PDB entry 2ZV8 | X-ray diffraction, 2.70 A resolution | chain A

Chain A:
Protein: Tyrosine-protein kinase Lyn
Organism: Mus musculus
Notes: EC 2.7.10.2; fragment: Kinase Domain, residues 239-512
Reference sequence: P25911 (LYN_MOUSE); residues 239-512 here = UniProt positions 239-512
Amino-acid sequence (279 residues; row label = number of the first residue in the row):
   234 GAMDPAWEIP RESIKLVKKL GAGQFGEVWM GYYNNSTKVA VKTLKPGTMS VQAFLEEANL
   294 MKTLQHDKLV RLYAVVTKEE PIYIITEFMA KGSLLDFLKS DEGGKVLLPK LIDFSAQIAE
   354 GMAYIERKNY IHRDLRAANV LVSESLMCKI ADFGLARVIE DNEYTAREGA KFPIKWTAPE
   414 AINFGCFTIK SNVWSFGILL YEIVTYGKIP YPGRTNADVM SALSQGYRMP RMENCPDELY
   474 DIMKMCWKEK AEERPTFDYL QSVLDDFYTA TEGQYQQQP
Not modelled in the structure: 234-237, 393-399, 502-512
Differences from the reference sequence: expression tag (234-238)
Residues lining bound ligands: AMP-PNP (ANP; phosphoaminophosphonic acid-adenylate ester): Leu-253, Val-261, Ala-273, Lys-275, Thr-319, Glu-320, Phe-321, Met-322, Gly-325, Ser-326, Asp-329, Asn-372, Leu-374, Asp-385
UniProt features mapped onto this chain:
  - active site: Asp-367 (Proton acceptor)
  - binding site (ATP): Leu-253 to Val-261, Lys-275
  - modified residue (Phosphotyrosine): Tyr-306, Tyr-316, Tyr-397, Tyr-460, Tyr-473, Tyr-508
  - mutagenesis: Tyr-508 (Y508F: Abolishes autoinhibition, leading to increased kinase activity and constitutive phosphorylation of LYN substrates)

In short:
Bound to chain A: AMP-PNP. From UniProt: active-site residue Asp-367, 10 ATP-binding residues and one
mutagenesis site.
Chain A is Tyrosine-protein kinase Lyn (Mus musculus); the structure, Lyn Tyrosine Kinase Domain-AMP-PNP
complex, was determined by X-ray diffraction (same publication as 2ZV7, 2ZV9 and 2ZVA).
